Entry 6YXB (X-ray diffraction, 1.50 A resolution); this record covers chains A and B.

Chain A (and B):
Protein: Multi-sensor hybrid histidine kinase
Organism: Chloroflexus aggregans (strain MD-66 / DSM 9485)
Notes: chain B of this document is another copy of the same molecule, construct and numbering; everything in this record applies to it too
UniProtKB: B8GAY9 (B8GAY9_CHLAD); residues 47-153 here = UniProt positions 47-153
Amino-acid sequence (113 residues; numbered 47 to 159; the number before each row is that of its first residue):
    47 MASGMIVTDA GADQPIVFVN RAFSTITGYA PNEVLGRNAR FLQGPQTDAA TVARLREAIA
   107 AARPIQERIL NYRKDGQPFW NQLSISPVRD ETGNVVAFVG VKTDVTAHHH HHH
Not modelled in the structure: 47, 152-159
Differences from the reference sequence: engineered mutation Ala85 (Cys in B8GAY9), Lys148 (Gln in B8GAY9); expression tag (154-159)
Ligand contacts: FMN (flavin mononucleotide): Ile52, Thr54, Gln60, Asn84, Ala85, Arg86, Leu88, Gln89, Val98, Leu101, Arg102, Ile105, Ile115, Asn117, Asn127, Leu129, Ile131, Phe144, Val145, Gly146
From the paper describing this entry:
  - conformationally variable residues: Lys148

Interface between chain A and chain B:
Residue-residue contacts - 32 pairs, chain A then chain B:
  Ser49(A) with Asp136(B), hydrogen bond; Val142(B)
  Met51(A) with Val53(B), hydrophobic; Ala143(B), hydrophobic
  Val53(A) with Met51(B), hydrophobic
  Val63(A) with Phe64(B)
  Phe64(A) with Val63(B); Phe64(B), hydrophobic
  Gln112(A) with Glu137(B)
  Gln128(A) with Glu137(B), hydrogen bond
  Leu129(A) with Glu137(B)
  Ser130(A) with Glu137(B)
  Val134(A) with Val145(B), hydrophobic; Val147(B), hydrophobic
  Asp136(A) with Ser49(B), hydrogen bond; Val147(B); Thr149(B)
  Glu137(A) with Gln112(B); Gln128(B), hydrogen bond; Leu129(B); Ser130(B); Thr149(B), hydrogen bond (backbone-side chain)
  Thr138(A) with Thr149(B)
  Val142(A) with Ser49(B); Asn66(B)
  Ala143(A) with Met51(B), hydrophobic
  Val145(A) with Val134(B), hydrophobic
  Val147(A) with Val134(B), hydrophobic; Asp136(B)
  Thr149(A) with Asp136(B); Glu137(B), hydrogen bond (side chain-backbone); Thr138(B)
Interface residues without a listed pair, chain A (21 interface residues in all): Asn66, Arg135, Asp150
Interface residues without a listed pair, chain B (21 interface residues in all): Arg135, Asp150

In short:
The chain A/chain B interface involves 21 residues from each chain; the contacts include 6 hydrogen bonds.
Polar contacts include Ser49(A)-Asp136(B), Gln128(A)-Glu137(B) and Glu137(A)-Thr149(B). Chain A binds flavin
mononucleotide. From the paper: conformational variability at Lys148(A).
Chain A and chain B are both Multi-sensor hybrid histidine kinase (Chloroflexus aggregans (strain MD-66 / DSM
9485)); the structure, Structure of Chloroflexus aggregans flavin based fluorescent protein (CagFbFP) Q148K
variant (space group P21), was determined by X-ray diffraction (same publication as 6YX4, 6YX6, 7AB6, 7AB7 and
7ABY).
